Entry 7AYG (X-ray diffraction, 1.90 A resolution); this record covers chains C and D of the 4 polymer chains in the assembly.

# Chain C (and D)
Name: Putative oxalyl-CoA decarboxylase (Oxc, yfdU)
Organism: Methylorubrum extorquens AM1
Notes: EC 4.1.1.8; chain D of this document is another copy of the same molecule, construct and numbering; everything in this record applies to it too
UniProt: C5AX46 (C5AX46_METEA); residue numbers follow UniProt; this construct covers 1-583
Amino-acid sequence (583 residues; row label = number of the first residue in the row):
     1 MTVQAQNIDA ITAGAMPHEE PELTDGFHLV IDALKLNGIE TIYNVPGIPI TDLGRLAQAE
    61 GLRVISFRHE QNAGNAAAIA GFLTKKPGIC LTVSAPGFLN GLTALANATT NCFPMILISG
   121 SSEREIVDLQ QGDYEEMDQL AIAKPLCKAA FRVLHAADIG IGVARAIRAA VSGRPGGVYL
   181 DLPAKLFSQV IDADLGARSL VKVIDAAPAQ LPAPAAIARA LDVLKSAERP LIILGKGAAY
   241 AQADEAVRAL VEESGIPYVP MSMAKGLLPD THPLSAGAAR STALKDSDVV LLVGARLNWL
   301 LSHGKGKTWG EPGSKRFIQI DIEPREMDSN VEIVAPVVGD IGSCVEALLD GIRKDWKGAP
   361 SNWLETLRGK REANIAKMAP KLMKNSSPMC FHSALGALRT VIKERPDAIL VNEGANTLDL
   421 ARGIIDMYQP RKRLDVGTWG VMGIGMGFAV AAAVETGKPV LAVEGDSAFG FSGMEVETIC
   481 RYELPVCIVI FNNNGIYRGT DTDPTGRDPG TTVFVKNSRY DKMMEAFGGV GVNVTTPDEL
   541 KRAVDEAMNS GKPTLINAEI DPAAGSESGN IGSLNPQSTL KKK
Disordered / not traced: 1-21, 568-583
Metal / ion sites: Mg2+: Asp-466, Asn-493, Gly-495 (together with thiamine diphosphate)
Ligand contacts:
  - ADP (adenosine-5'-diphosphate): Asn-111, Cys-112, Arg-174, Pro-175, Gly-235, Lys-236, Gly-237, Tyr-240, Ala-241, Met-261, Gly-294, Ala-295, Arg-296, Asn-298, Leu-300, Asp-321, Ile-322, Glu-323, Glu-326, Gly-339, Asp-340, Ile-341, Thr-438
  - thiamine diphosphate (TPP), molecule 1: Pro-46, Gly-47, Glu-70, Val-93, Pro-96, Gly-97, Asn-100, Glu-135
  - thiamine diphosphate (TPP), molecule 2: Phe-391, Gly-414, Ala-415, Asn-416, Thr-417, Gly-440, Val-441, Met-442, Gly-465, Asp-466, Ser-467, Ala-468, Phe-471, Asn-493, Gly-495, Ile-496, Tyr-497, Arg-498
Reported in the primary citation:
  - binding site for thiamine diphosphate: Glu-135, Ala-415, Tyr-497
  - mutagenesis - A415C (19-fold): increased binding to formyl-CoA
  - mutagenesis - A415C: increased binding to formaldehyde
  - catalytic residues: Tyr-134 (proposed by the authors, not directly observed)

# Chain C / chain D interface
Residue-residue contacts (128):
  Val-45(C) with Phe-471(D), hydrophobic
  Pro-46(C) with Ile-496(D); Thr-511(D)
  Gly-47(C) with Tyr-497(D)
  Arg-55(C) with Asp-501(D), salt bridge
  Gln-58(C) with Asp-503(D); Pro-504(D); Thr-505(D); Asp-508(D); Pro-509(D), hydrogen bond (side chain-backbone); Thr-511(D)
  Ala-59(C) with Pro-504(D), hydrophobic
  Gly-61(C) with Arg-507(D), hydrogen bond (backbone-side chain)
  Arg-63(C) with Asp-508(D), salt bridge
  Val-64(C) with Thr-511(D)
  Ser-66(C) with Thr-511(D), hydrogen bond (side chain-backbone)
  Arg-68(C) with Asp-466(D), hydrogen bond (side chain-backbone); Gly-470(D); Phe-471(D); Phe-514(D); Tyr-520(D), hydrogen bond
  His-69(C) with Gln-71(D), hydrogen bond; Phe-471(D)
  Glu-70(C) with Phe-471(D)
  Gln-71(C) with His-69(D), hydrogen bond; Asn-100(D), hydrogen bond
  Ala-95(C) with Trp-439(D)
  Pro-96(C) with Trp-439(D); Val-441(D), hydrophobic
  Asn-100(C) with Gln-71(D), hydrogen bond
  Thr-103(C) with Thr-103(D)
  Ile-126(C) with His-303(D)
  Gln-131(C) with Asn-298(D); His-303(D); Ser-329(D), hydrogen bond (side chain-backbone); Asn-330(D), hydrogen bond (backbone-side chain)
  Gly-132(C) with Asn-298(D); Trp-299(D), hydrogen bond (backbone-backbone); His-303(D)
  Asp-133(C) with Trp-299(D); His-303(D)
  Tyr-134(C) with Trp-299(D)
  Glu-135(C) with Trp-439(D)
  Glu-136(C) with Trp-439(D), hydrogen bond (backbone-side chain)
  Met-137(C) with Leu-146(D), hydrophobic; Trp-439(D), hydrophobic
  Ile-142(C) with Pro-145(D); Leu-146(D), hydrophobic
  Pro-145(C) with Ile-142(D)
  Leu-146(C) with Ile-142(D), hydrophobic
  Asn-298(C) with Gln-131(D); Gly-132(D)
  Trp-299(C) with Gly-132(D), hydrogen bond (backbone-backbone); Asp-133(D); Tyr-134(D)
  His-303(C) with Ile-126(D); Gln-131(D); Gly-132(D); Asp-133(D)
  Ser-329(C) with Gln-131(D), hydrogen bond (backbone-side chain)
  Asn-330(C) with Gln-131(D), hydrogen bond (side chain-backbone)
  Trp-439(C) with Ala-95(D); Pro-96(D); Leu-99(D), hydrophobic; Glu-135(D); Glu-136(D), hydrogen bond (side chain-backbone); Met-137(D), hydrophobic
  Val-441(C) with Pro-96(D), hydrophobic
  Asp-466(C) with Arg-68(D), hydrogen bond (backbone-side chain)
  Gly-470(C) with Arg-68(D); Met-474(D)
  Phe-471(C) with Val-45(D), hydrophobic; Arg-68(D); His-69(D); Glu-70(D)
  Met-474(C) with Gly-470(D); Met-474(D); Tyr-520(D), hydrophobic; Met-523(D), hydrophobic
  Glu-477(C) with Phe-514(D); Val-515(D), hydrogen bond (side chain-backbone)
  Arg-481(C) with Pro-509(D); Val-513(D), hydrogen bond (side chain-backbone); Phe-514(D); Val-515(D)
  Tyr-482(C) with Asp-508(D); Pro-509(D), hydrophobic
  Ile-496(C) with Pro-46(D)
  Tyr-497(C) with Gly-47(D)
  Asp-501(C) with Arg-55(D), salt bridge
  Asp-503(C) with Gln-58(D)
  Pro-504(C) with Gln-58(D); Ala-59(D), hydrophobic
  Thr-505(C) with Gln-58(D)
  Arg-507(C) with Gly-61(D), hydrogen bond (side chain-backbone)
  Asp-508(C) with Arg-63(D), salt bridge; Tyr-482(D)
  Pro-509(C) with Gln-58(D), hydrogen bond (backbone-side chain); Arg-481(D); Tyr-482(D), hydrophobic
  Thr-511(C) with Pro-46(D); Arg-55(D); Gln-58(D); Val-64(D); Ser-66(D), hydrogen bond (backbone-side chain)
  Val-513(C) with Arg-481(D), hydrogen bond (backbone-side chain)
  Phe-514(C) with Arg-68(D); Glu-477(D); Arg-481(D)
  Val-515(C) with Glu-477(D), hydrogen bond (backbone-side chain); Arg-481(D); Phe-527(D)
  Ser-518(C) with Ala-526(D); Phe-527(D)
  Arg-519(C) with Ala-526(D), hydrogen bond (backbone-backbone)
  Tyr-520(C) with Arg-68(D), hydrogen bond; Phe-527(D), hydrophobic
  Lys-522(C) with Ala-526(D)
  Met-523(C) with Met-474(D), hydrophobic; Met-523(D), hydrophobic; Ala-526(D)
  Ala-526(C) with Ser-518(D); Arg-519(D), hydrogen bond (backbone-backbone); Lys-522(D); Met-523(D)
  Phe-527(C) with Val-515(D); Ser-518(D); Tyr-520(D), hydrophobic
Other interface residues (no listed pair), chain C (79 interface residues in all): Ile-48, Thr-51, Gly-54, Ile-65, Leu-99, Ala-106, Leu-297, Lys-305, Gly-440, Ser-467, Phe-469, Gly-473, Cys-480, Thr-502, Gly-510, Thr-512
Other interface residues (no listed pair), chain D (79 interface residues in all): Ile-48, Thr-51, Gly-54, Ile-65, Ala-106, Leu-297, Lys-305, Gly-440, Ser-467, Phe-469, Gly-473, Cys-480, Thr-502, Gly-510, Thr-512

# Overview
The chain C/chain D interface involves 79 residues from each chain; the contacts include 28 hydrogen bonds and
4 salt bridges. Among the polar pairs are Arg-55(C)/Asp-501(D), Arg-63(C)/Asp-508(D) and Gln-58(C)/Pro-509(D).
Ligands of chain C: thiamine diphosphate and ADP. The paper reports the catalytic residue Tyr-134(C); A415C of
chain C increases binding to formyl-CoA.
Both chains are Putative oxalyl-CoA decarboxylase (Oxc, yfdU) (Methylorubrum extorquens AM1). Entry 7AYG
(oxalyl-CoA decarboxylase from Methylorubrum extorquens with bound TPP and ADP) was determined by X-ray
diffraction, deposited together with 7B2E.
